6V48 - chains B and F of the 6 polymer chains in the assembly; structure by X-ray diffraction, 3.00 A resolution.

[Chain B (and F)]
Molecule: Hemagglutinin HA2 chain
From: Influenza A virus (strain A/Mallard/Gurjev/263/1982 H14N5)
Notes: chain F of this document is another copy of the same molecule, construct and numbering; everything in this record applies to it too
Reference sequence: P26136 (HEMA_I82A1); residues 1-181 here correspond to UniProt positions 348-528 (UniProt number = residue number + 347)
Chain sequence (188 residues; each row starts with the number of its first residue):
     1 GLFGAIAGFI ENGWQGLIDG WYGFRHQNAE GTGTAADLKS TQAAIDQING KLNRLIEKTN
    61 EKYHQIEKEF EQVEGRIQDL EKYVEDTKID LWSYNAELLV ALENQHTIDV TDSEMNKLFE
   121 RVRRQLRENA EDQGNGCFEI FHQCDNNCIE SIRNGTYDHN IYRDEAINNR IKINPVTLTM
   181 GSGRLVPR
Not modelled in the structure: 1-4, 173-188
Differences from the reference sequence: expression tag (182-188)
Cystine bridges: Cys144-Cys148
Covalent attachments: N-acetylglucosamine (NAG) linked to Asn154
Curated features (UniProtKB/Swiss-Prot):
  - glycosylation: Asn154 (N-linked (GlcNAc...) asparagine)
Reported in the primary citation:
  - post-translational modification sites: Asn154

[How chain B and chain F interact]
Contacting residue pairs (40):
  Arg76(B) with Glu74(F), salt bridge; Ile77(F); Gln78(F); Glu81(F), salt bridge
  Asp79(B) with His64(F), salt bridge; Gln65(F); Ile66(F)
  Leu80(B) with Ile66(F), hydrophobic; Leu80(F), hydrophobic
  Tyr83(B) with Lys62(F); Gln65(F); Ile66(F), hydrophobic; Lys68(F), hydrogen bond; Val84(F), hydrophobic; Glu85(F), hydrogen bond; Lys88(F), hydrogen bond
  Val84(B) with Val84(F), hydrophobic
  Thr87(B) with Lys88(F)
  Leu91(B) with Leu91(F), hydrophobic; Trp92(F); Asn95(F)
  Tyr94(B) with Trp92(F), hydrophobic; Asn95(F); Leu99(F)
  Glu97(B) with Arg54(F), salt bridge
  Ala101(B) with Arg54(F)
  Leu102(B) with Leu102(F), hydrophobic
  Gln105(B) with His106(F)
  Glu131(B) with Arg127(F), salt bridge; Glu128(F); Arg163(F), salt bridge
  Asp132(B) with Arg123(F), salt bridge; Arg127(F)
  Gln133(B) with Arg127(F)
  Gly134(B) with Arg124(F)
  Glu139(B) with Arg127(F), salt bridge
  Arg170(B) with Glu128(F), salt bridge; Arg163(F), hydrogen bond (backbone-side chain); Ile167(F)
  Ile171(B) with Ile167(F)
Other interface residues (no listed pair), chain B (25 interface residues in all): Ile10, Ile77, Asp90, Asn95, Leu98, Phe141
Other interface residues (no listed pair), chain F (27 interface residues in all): Ile171

[Overview]
Chain B and chain F form an interface of 25 and 27 residues respectively; the contacts include 4 hydrogen
bonds and 9 salt bridges. Among the polar pairs are Arg76(B)-Glu74(F), Arg76(B)-Glu81(F) and
Asp79(B)-His64(F). N-acetylglucosamine is covalently linked to Asn154(B). The paper reports a modification
site at Asn154(B).
Both chains are Hemagglutinin HA2 chain (Influenza A virus (strain A/Mallard/Gurjev/263/1982 H14N5)). Entry
6V48 (The crystal structure of hemagglutinin from A/mallard/Gurjev/263/1982 (H14N5)) was determined by X-ray
diffraction (same publication as 6V44, 6V46, 6V47 and 6V49).
